5S5D - chains B and C of the 6 polymer chains in the assembly; structure by X-ray diffraction, 1.90 A resolution.

== Chain B ==
Protein: Tubulin beta-2B chain
From: Bos taurus
Reference sequence: Q6B856 (TBB2B_BOVIN); the author numbering skips numbers that UniProt does not, so the offset changes along the chain: 1-42 = UniProt 1-42; 45-360 = UniProt 43-358; 369-455 = UniProt 359-445
Chain sequence (445 residues; row label = number of the first residue in the row; note: 10 numbers in that range are skipped by the numbering (no residue carries them; nothing is unmodelled there)):
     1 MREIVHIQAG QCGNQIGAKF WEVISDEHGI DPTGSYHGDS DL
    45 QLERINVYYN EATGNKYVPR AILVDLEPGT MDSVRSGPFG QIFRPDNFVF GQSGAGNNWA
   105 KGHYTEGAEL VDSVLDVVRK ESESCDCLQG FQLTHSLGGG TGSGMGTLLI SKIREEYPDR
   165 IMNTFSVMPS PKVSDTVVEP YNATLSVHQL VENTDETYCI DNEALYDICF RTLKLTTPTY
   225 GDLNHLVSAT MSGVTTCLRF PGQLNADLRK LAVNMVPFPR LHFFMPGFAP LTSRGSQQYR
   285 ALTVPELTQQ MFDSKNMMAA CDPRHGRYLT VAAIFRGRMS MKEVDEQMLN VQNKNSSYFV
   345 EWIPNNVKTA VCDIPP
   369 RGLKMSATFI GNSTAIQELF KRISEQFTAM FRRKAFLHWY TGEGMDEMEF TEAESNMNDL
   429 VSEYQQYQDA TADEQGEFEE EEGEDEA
Unresolved in the structure: 248-249, 279-280, 438-455
Ion coordination: Mg2+: Q11 (together with GDP); Ca2+ near E113 (its only coordinating residue here)
Ligand contacts:
  - GDP (guanosine-5'-diphosphate): G10, Q11, C12, Q15, I16, D69, A99, N101, S140, G142, G143, G144, T145, G146, S147, V171, P173, V177, D179, E183, N206, L209, Y224, L227, N228
  - NZJ (1-(3-methylbenzene-1-carbonyl)piperidine-4-carboxamide): K176, V177, S178, D179, Y210, P222, T223, Y224, L227
UniProt features mapped onto this chain:
  - motif: M1 to I4 (MREI motif)
  - binding site (GTP): Q11, E71, S140, G144, T145, G146, N206, N228
  - binding site (Mg(2+)): E71
  - modified residue: S40 (Phosphoserine), T57 (Phosphothreonine), K60 (N6-acetyllysine), S174 (Phosphoserine), T287 (Phosphothreonine), T292 (Phosphothreonine), R320 (Omega-N-methylarginine), E448 (5-glutamyl polyglutamate)
  - cross-link (Glycyl lysine isopeptide (Lys-Gly)): K60 (interchain with G-Cter in ubiquitin), K326 (interchain with G-Cter in ubiquitin)

== Chain C ==
Protein: Tubulin alpha-1B chain
From: Bos taurus
Reference sequence: P81947 (TBA1B_BOVIN); numbering as in UniProt (aligned over 1-451)
Chain sequence (451 residues; row label = number of the first residue in the row):
     1 MRECISIHVG QAGVQIGNAC WELYCLEHGI QPDGQMPSDK TIGGGDDSFN TFFSETGAGK
    61 HVPRAVFVDL EPTVIDEVRT GTYRQLFHPE QLITGKEDAA NNYARGHYTI GKEIIDLVLD
   121 RIRKLADQCT GLQGFLVFHS FGGGTGSGFT SLLMERLSVD YGKKSKLEFS IYPAPQVSTA
   181 VVEPYNSILT THTTLEHSDC AFMVDNEAIY DICRRNLDIE RPTYTNLNRL ISQIVSSITA
   241 SLRFDGALNV DLTEFQTNLV PYPRIHFPLA TYAPVISAEK AYHEQLSVAE ITNACFEPAN
   301 QMVKCDPRHG KYMACCLLYR GDVVPKDVNA AIATIKTKRS IQFVDWCPTG FKVGINYQPP
   361 TVVPGGDLAK VQRAVCMLSN TTAIAEAWAR LDHKFDLMYA KRAFVHWYVG EGMEEGEFSE
   421 AREDMAALEK DYEEVGVDSV EGEGEEEGEE Y
Unresolved in the structure: 441-451
Ion coordination: Ca2+ site 1: D39, T41, G44, E55; Ca2+ site 2: D431, E434
Ligand contacts:
  - GTP (guanosine-5'-triphosphate): G10, Q11, A12, Q15, I16, D69, D98, A99, A100, N101, S140, G142, G143, G144, T145, G146, I171, P173, V177, S178, T179, E183, N206, Y224, L227, N228, I231
  - NZJ (1-(3-methylbenzene-1-carbonyl)piperidine-4-carboxamide), molecule 1: Y262, P263, R264, I265, D431, E434, V435
  - NZJ, molecule 2: F351, K352, V353

== Chain B / chain C interface ==
Contacting residue pairs (38; chain B residue first):
  Q96(B) with M1(C); R2(C), hydrogen bond (backbone-side chain)
  S97(B) with R2(C)
  N101(B) with E254(C), hydrogen bond
  D179(B) with E254(C); K352(C), hydrogen bond (backbone-side chain)
  T180(B) with E254(C); N258(C)
  V181(B) with N258(C), hydrogen bond (backbone-side chain); P348(C), hydrophobic
  T221(B) with K326(C)
  A397(B) with W346(C)
  M398(B) with W346(C)
  R400(B) with S439(C); V440(C), hydrogen bond (side chain-backbone)
  R401(B) with Y262(C), hydrogen bond (backbone-side chain); W346(C); E434(C), hydrogen bond (side chain-backbone); V435(C); V437(C), hydrogen bond (side chain-backbone); D438(C); S439(C), hydrogen bond
  K402(B) with Y262(C)
  A403(B) with P261(C); Y262(C); W346(C), hydrophobic
  F404(B) with T257(C); N258(C); V260(C); P261(C), hydrogen bond (backbone-backbone); W346(C), hydrophobic
  H406(B) with V260(C), hydrogen bond (side chain-backbone); P261(C); Y262(C); P263(C)
  W407(B) with Q256(C); T257(C), hydrogen bond (side chain-backbone); V260(C)
Interface residues without a listed pair, chain B (19 interface residues in all): G100, V182, L405
Interface residues without a listed pair, chain C (23 interface residues in all): P325, N329, D345

== In short ==
Chain B and chain C form an interface of 19 and 23 residues respectively; the contacts include 12 hydrogen
bonds. Polar pairs include Q96(B)-R2(C), N101(B)-E254(C) and D179(B)-K352(C). One compound NZJ molecule is
bound between chain B and chain C. Ligands of chain B: GDP.
Chain B is Tubulin beta-2B chain and chain C is Tubulin alpha-1B chain, both from Bos taurus; the structure,
Tubulin-Z32400357-complex, was determined by X-ray diffraction, deposited together with 5S4L, 5S4M, 5S4N,
5S4O, 5S4P, 5S4Q and 52 further entries.
